6EM8 - chains A and B of the 10 polymer chains in the assembly; structure by electron microscopy, 8.40 A resolution (very low resolution: no residue pairs are listed; an interface is given only as per-side residue counts).

== Chain A (and B) ==
Name: ATP-dependent Clp protease ATP-binding subunit ClpC
From: Staphylococcus aureus
Notes: chain B of this document is another copy of the same molecule, construct and numbering; everything in this record applies to it too
Reference sequence: W8U1E4 (W8U1E4_STAAU); the construct lacks a stretch of the UniProt sequence and is renumbered around it, so the offset changes along the chain: 1-587 = UniProt 1-587; 592-595 = UniProt 588-591; 596-818 = UniProt 596-818
Chain sequence (818 residues; each row starts with the number of its first residue; note: 4 numbers in that range are skipped by the numbering (no residue carries them; nothing is unmodelled there); a row labelled like 595A-595D holds insertion residues (595A, then the next letters in order)):
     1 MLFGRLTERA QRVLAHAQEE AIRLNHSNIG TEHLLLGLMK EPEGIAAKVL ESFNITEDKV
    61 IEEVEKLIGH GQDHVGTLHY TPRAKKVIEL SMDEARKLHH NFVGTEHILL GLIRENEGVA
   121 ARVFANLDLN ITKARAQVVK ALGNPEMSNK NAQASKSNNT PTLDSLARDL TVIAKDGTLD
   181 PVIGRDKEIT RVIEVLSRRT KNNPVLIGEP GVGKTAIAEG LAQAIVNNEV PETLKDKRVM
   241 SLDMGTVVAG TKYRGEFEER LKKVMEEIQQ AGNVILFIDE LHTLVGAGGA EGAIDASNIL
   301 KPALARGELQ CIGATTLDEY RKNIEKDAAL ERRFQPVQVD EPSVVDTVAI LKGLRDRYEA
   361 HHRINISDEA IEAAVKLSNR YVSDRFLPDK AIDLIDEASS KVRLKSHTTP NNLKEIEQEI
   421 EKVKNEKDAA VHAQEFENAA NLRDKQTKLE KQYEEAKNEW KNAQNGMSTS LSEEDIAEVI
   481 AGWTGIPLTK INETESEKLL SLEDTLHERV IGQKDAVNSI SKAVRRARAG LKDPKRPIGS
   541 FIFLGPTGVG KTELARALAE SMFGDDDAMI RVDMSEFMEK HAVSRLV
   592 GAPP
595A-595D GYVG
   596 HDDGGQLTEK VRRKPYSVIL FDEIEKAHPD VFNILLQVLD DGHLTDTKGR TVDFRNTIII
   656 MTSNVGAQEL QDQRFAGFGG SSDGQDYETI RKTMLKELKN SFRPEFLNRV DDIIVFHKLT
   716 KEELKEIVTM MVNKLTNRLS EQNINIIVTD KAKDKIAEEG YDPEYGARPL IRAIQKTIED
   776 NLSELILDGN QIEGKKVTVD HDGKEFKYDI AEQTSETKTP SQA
Disordered / not traced: 1-4, 70-79, 113-115, 160-161, 248-254, 288-295, 465, 537-538, 595A-595D, 670-678, 795-818
Reported in the primary citation:
  - mutagenesis - D444A: increased catalytic activity
  - mutagenesis - F436A, R443A: increased catalytic activity on ATP
  - mutagenesis - C311T/E435C, C311T/E437C: unchanged catalytic activity on MecA
  - mutagenesis - F436A, R443A: decreased stability in response to ClpP
  - mutagenesis - F436A: decreased growth in response to 100 muM IPTG
  - mutagenesis - F436A: abolished binding to MecA
  - mutagenesis - E280A/E618A: abolished catalytic activity (proposed by the authors, not directly observed)
  - mutagenesis - E280A/F436A/E618A: increased binding to FITC-casein

== Chain A / chain B interface ==
At this resolution (8 A) residue pairs are not listed: 17 residues of chain A and 16 of chain B lie at the interface.

== Summary ==
The interface between chain A and chain B involves 17 residues on one side and 16 on the other. From the
paper: F436A and R443A of chain A increase catalytic activity on ATP; F436A and R443A of chain A reduce
stability in response to ClpP; 7 substitutions were tested in all.
Chain A and chain B are both ATP-dependent Clp protease ATP-binding subunit ClpC (Staphylococcus aureus); the
structure, S.aureus ClpC resting state, C2 symmetrised, was determined by electron microscopy (same
publication as 6EM9 and 6EMW).
